Entry 8IWU (electron microscopy, 3.31 A resolution); this record covers chain A.

[Chain A]
Protein: Calcium-transporting ATPase type 2C member 1
Source organism: Homo sapiens
Notes: EC 7.2.2.10
UniProt: P98194 (AT2C1_HUMAN); residues 1-919 here = UniProt positions 1-919
Chain sequence (919 residues; each row starts with the number of its first residue):
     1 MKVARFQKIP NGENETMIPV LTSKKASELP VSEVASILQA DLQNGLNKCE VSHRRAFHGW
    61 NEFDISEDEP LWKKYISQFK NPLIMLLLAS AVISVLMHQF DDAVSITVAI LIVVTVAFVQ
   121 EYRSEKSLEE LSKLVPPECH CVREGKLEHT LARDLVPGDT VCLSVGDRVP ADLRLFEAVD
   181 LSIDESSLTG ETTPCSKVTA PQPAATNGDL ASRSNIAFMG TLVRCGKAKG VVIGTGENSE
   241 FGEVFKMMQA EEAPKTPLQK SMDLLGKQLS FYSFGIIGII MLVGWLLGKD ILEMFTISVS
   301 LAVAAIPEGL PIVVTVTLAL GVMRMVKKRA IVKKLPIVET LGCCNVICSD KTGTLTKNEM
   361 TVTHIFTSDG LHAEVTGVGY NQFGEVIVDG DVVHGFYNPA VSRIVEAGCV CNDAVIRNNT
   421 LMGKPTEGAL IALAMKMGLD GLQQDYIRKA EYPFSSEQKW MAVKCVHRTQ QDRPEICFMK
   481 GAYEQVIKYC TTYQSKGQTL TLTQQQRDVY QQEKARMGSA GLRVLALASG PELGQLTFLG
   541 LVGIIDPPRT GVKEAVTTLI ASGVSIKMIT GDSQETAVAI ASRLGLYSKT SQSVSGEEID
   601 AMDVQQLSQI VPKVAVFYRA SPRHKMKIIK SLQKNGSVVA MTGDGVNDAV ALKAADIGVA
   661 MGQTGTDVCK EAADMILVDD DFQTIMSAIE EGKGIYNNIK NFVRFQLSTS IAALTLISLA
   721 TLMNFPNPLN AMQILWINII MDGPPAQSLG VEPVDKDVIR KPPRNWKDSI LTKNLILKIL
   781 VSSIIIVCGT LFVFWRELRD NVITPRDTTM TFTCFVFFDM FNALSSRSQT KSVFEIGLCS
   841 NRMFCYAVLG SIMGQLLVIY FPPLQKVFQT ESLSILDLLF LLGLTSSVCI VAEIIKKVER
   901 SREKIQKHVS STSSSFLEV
Not modelled in the structure: 1-14, 908-919
Swiss-Prot annotation at these positions:
  - active site: Asp-350 (4-aspartylphosphate intermediate)
  - binding site (Ca(2+)): Val-303, Ala-304, Ile-306, Glu-308, Asn-738, Asp-742
  - binding site (Mg(2+)): Asp-644, Asp-648
  - natural variant: Pro-201 (P201L: In HHD), Gly-220 (G220E: In HHD), Ala-304 (A304T: In HHD), Gly-309 (G309C: In HHD; G309V: In HHD), Leu-318 (L318P: In HHD), Leu-341 (L341P: In HHD), Cys-344 (C344Y: In HHD), Cys-411 (C411R: In HHD), Cys-490 (C490F: In HHD), Thr-570 (T570I: In HHD), Ile-580 (I580V: In HHD), Leu-584 (L584P: In HHD), 9 further natural variant entries in UniProt
  - mutagenesis: Gln-39 (Q39C: Decreases calcium-dependent autophosphorylation), Asp-41 (D41A: Decreases calcium-dependent autophosphorylation and the ATPase activity; when associated with A-50), Glu-50 (E50A: Decreases calcium-dependent autophosphorylation and the ATPase activity; when associated with A-41; E50S: Decreases calcium-dependent autophosphorylation), Asp-350 (D350A: Impairs pump activity), Gln-747 (Q747A: Increases manganese transporter activity)
Bound ions: Mg2+: Asp-350, Asp-644
Ligand contacts: tetrafluoroaluminate (ALF): Thr-189, Gly-190, Glu-191, Asp-350, Thr-352, Gly-353, Thr-570, Gly-571, Lys-625, Asp-644, Asn-647, Asp-648
From the paper describing this entry:
  - binding site for tetrafluoroaluminate: Asp-350
  - conformationally variable residues (domain motion): Glu-191

[Overview]
Ligands of chain A: tetrafluoroaluminate. Asp-350 and Asp-644 form the Mg2+ site. From UniProt: active-site
residue Asp-350, 6 Ca2+-binding residues, Mg2+-binding residues Asp-644 and Asp-648 and 5 mutagenesis sites.
From the paper: a binding site for tetrafluoroaluminate at Asp-350; conformational variability at Glu-191.
Chain A is Calcium-transporting ATPase type 2C member 1 (Homo sapiens); the structure, hSPCA1 in the E2~P
state, was determined by electron microscopy, deposited together with 8IWP, 8IWR, 8IWS, 8IWT and 8IWW.
